PDB entry 3PXW | X-ray diffraction, 2.11 A resolution | chains B and D of the 6 polymer chains in the assembly

# Chain B
Molecule: Methylamine utilization protein MauG
From: Paracoccus denitrificans
Notes: EC 1.-.-.-
UniProt: Q51658 (MAUG_PARDP); residues 1-367 here correspond to UniProt positions 21-387 (UniProt number = residue number + 20)
Chain sequence (373 residues; numbered 1 to 373; the number before each row is that of its first residue):
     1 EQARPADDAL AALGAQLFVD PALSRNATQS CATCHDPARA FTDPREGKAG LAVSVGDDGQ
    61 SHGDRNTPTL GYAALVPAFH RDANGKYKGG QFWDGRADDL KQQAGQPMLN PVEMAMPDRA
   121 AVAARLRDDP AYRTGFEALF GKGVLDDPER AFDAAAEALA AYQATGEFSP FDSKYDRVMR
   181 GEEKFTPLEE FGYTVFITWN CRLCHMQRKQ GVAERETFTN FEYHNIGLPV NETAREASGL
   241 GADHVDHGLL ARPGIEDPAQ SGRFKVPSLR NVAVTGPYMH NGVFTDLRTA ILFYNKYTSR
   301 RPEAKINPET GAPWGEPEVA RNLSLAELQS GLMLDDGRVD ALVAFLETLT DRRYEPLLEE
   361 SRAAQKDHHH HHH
Not modelled in the structure: 1-5, 361-373
Sequence notes: expression tag (368-373)
Curated features (UniProtKB/Swiss-Prot):
  - binding site (heme c): Cys31, Cys34, His35, Cys201, Cys204, His205, His280
Metal / ion sites: heme c Fe site 1: His35 (together with nitric oxide); Ca2+: Asn66, Thr275, Pro277; heme c Fe site 2: His205, Tyr294; Na+: Asn231, Thr233
Small-molecule neighbours:
  - heme c (HEC), molecule 1: Phe18, Gln29, Ser30, Cys31, Cys34, His35, Ser54, Val55, Gly56, Arg65, Asn66, Thr67, Pro68, Thr69, Leu70, Gln91, Phe92, Trp93, Arg96, Leu100, Gln103, Ala104, Pro107, Met108, Glu113, Met114, Leu159, Gln163, Lys265
  - heme c (HEC), molecule 2: Trp93, Asn200, Cys201, Cys204, His205, His224, Ile226, Leu228, Phe264, Lys265, Val266, Pro267, Leu269, Val272, Tyr278, Met279, His280, Leu287, Ala290, Ile291, Tyr294, Ser324, Glu327, Leu328, Leu334, Leu342, Leu346
  - nitric oxide (NO): His35, Phe92, Gln103, Pro107, Glu113
From the paper describing this entry:
  - binding site for nitric oxide: Gln103, Pro107, Glu113
  - catalytic residues: Gln103, Pro107, Glu113 (proposed by the authors, not directly observed)
  - mutagenesis - Y294H: abolished catalytic activity (citing earlier work)

# Chain D
Molecule: Methylamine dehydrogenase heavy chain
From: Paracoccus denitrificans
Notes: EC 1.4.99.3
UniProt: A1BB97 (A1BB97_PARDP); residues 2-386 here correspond to UniProt positions 33-417 (UniProt number = residue number + 31)
Chain sequence (385 residues; row label = number of the first residue in the row):
     2 DAPEAETQAQ ETQGQAAARA AAADLAAGQD DEPRILEAPA PDARRVYVND PAHFAAVTQQ
    62 FVIDGEAGRV IGMIDGGFLP NPVVADDGSF IAHASTVFSR IARGERTDYV EVFDPVTLLP
   122 TADIELPDAP RFLVGTYPWM TSLTPDGKTL LFYQFSPAPA VGVVDLEGKA FKRMLDVPDC
   182 YHIFPTAPDT FFMHCRDGSL AKVAFGTEGT PEITHTEVFH PEDEFLINHP AYSQKAGRLV
   242 WPTYTGKIHQ IDLSSGDAKF LPAVEALTEA ERADGWRPGG WQQVAYHRAL DRIYLLVDQR
   302 DEWRHKTASR FVVVLDAKTG ERLAKFEMGH EIDSINVSQD EKPLLYALST GDKTLYIHDA
   362 ESGEELRSVN QLGHGPQVIT TADMG
Not modelled in the structure: 2-10
Disulfide bonds: Cys181-Cys196

# How chain B and chain D interact
Pairs across the interface (11):
  Asn84(B) - Glu33(D)  hydrogen bond
  Arg208(B) - Gly29(D)  hydrogen bond (side chain-backbone)
  Arg208(B) - Gln30(D)  hydrogen bond (side chain-backbone)
  Arg208(B) - Asp31(D)
  Lys209(B) - Asp31(D)  hydrogen bond (backbone-side chain)
  Lys209(B) - Asp32(D)
  Lys209(B) - Glu33(D)
  Lys209(B) - Pro34(D)
  Gln210(B) - Asp31(D)  hydrogen bond (backbone-side chain)
  Gln210(B) - Asp32(D)
  Gln210(B) - Pro34(D)

# Overview
The interface between chain B and chain D involves 4 residues on one side and 6 on the other, with 5 hydrogen
bonds. Polar contacts include Asn84(B)-Glu33(D), Arg208(B)-Gly29(D) and Arg208(B)-Gln30(D). Ligands of chain
B: nitric oxide and heme c. The paper reports catalytic residues Gln103(B), Pro107(B) and Glu113(B); Y294H of
chain B abolishes catalytic activity.
Here chain B is Methylamine utilization protein MauG and chain D is Methylamine dehydrogenase heavy chain,
both from Paracoccus denitrificans. Entry 3PXW (Crystal Structure of Ferrous NO Adduct of MauG in Complex with
Pre-Methylamine Dehydrogenase) was determined by X-ray diffraction (same publication as 3PXS and 3PXT).
